Entry 7CKC (electron microscopy, 2.90 A resolution); this record covers chains CL and Dm of the 240 polymer chains in the assembly.

== Chain CL (and Dm) ==
Protein: Major carboxysome shell protein 1A
Organism: Halothiobacillus neapolitanus (strain ATCC 23641 / c2)
Notes: chain Dm of this document is another copy of the same molecule, construct and numbering; everything in this record applies to it too
UniProtKB: P45689 (CSOA_HALNC); residues 1-98 here = UniProt positions 1-98
Amino-acid sequence (98 residues; each row starts with the number of its first residue):
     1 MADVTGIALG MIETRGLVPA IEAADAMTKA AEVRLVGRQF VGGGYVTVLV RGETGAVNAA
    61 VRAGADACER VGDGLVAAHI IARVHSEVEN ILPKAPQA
Not modelled in the structure: 1-5, 95-98

== How chain CL and chain Dm interact ==
Contacting residue pairs (32):
  Gly-16(CL) / Glu-13(Dm)
  Leu-17(CL) / Glu-13(Dm)  hydrogen bond (backbone-side chain)
  Leu-17(CL) / Thr-47(Dm)
  Val-18(CL) / Met-11(Dm)  hydrophobic
  Val-18(CL) / Glu-13(Dm)  hydrogen bond (backbone-side chain)
  Val-18(CL) / Thr-47(Dm)
  Val-18(CL) / His-79(Dm)
  Ile-21(CL) / Met-11(Dm)  hydrophobic
  Ile-21(CL) / Leu-92(Dm)  hydrophobic
  Glu-22(CL) / His-79(Dm)  salt bridge
  Asp-25(CL) / Ile-81(Dm)
  Asp-25(CL) / Arg-83(Dm)
  Asp-25(CL) / Val-84(Dm)
  Asp-25(CL) / His-85(Dm)  hydrogen bond (side chain-backbone)
  Asp-25(CL) / Val-88(Dm)
  Thr-28(CL) / His-85(Dm)  hydrogen bond (backbone-side chain)
  Thr-28(CL) / Glu-87(Dm)
  Lys-29(CL) / Arg-83(Dm)  hydrogen bond (side chain-backbone)
  Lys-29(CL) / His-85(Dm)
  Val-33(CL) / Glu-87(Dm)
  Arg-34(CL) / Glu-87(Dm)
  Leu-35(CL) / Glu-87(Dm)  hydrogen bond (backbone-side chain)
  Leu-35(CL) / Ile-91(Dm)  hydrophobic
  Arg-38(CL) / Ile-91(Dm)
  Phe-40(CL) / Gln-39(Dm)
  Phe-40(CL) / Val-41(Dm)  hydrophobic
  Gly-44(CL) / Gly-42(Dm)  hydrogen bond (backbone-backbone)
  Val-46(CL) / Val-41(Dm)  hydrophobic
  Val-71(CL) / His-79(Dm)
  Gly-72(CL) / Ala-77(Dm)
  Asp-73(CL) / Tyr-45(Dm)  hydrogen bond
  Asp-73(CL) / Val-76(Dm)
Also at the interface, not in a pair above, chain CL (21 interface residues in all): Arg-15, Pro-19, Gly-43
Also at the interface, not in a pair above, chain Dm (20 interface residues in all): Leu-9, Gly-43

== In short ==
Chain CL and chain Dm form an interface of 21 and 20 residues respectively; the contacts include 8 hydrogen
bonds and 1 salt bridge. Polar contacts include Glu-22(CL)/His-79(Dm), Leu-17(CL)/Glu-13(Dm) and
Val-18(CL)/Glu-13(Dm).
Both chains are Major carboxysome shell protein 1A (Halothiobacillus neapolitanus (strain ATCC 23641 / c2)).
Entry 7CKC (Simplified Alpha-Carboxysome, T=4) was determined by electron microscopy, deposited together with
7CKB and 7DHQ.
